Entry 3NJR (X-ray diffraction, 2.70 A resolution); this record covers chains A and B.

Chain A (and B):
Molecule: Precorrin-6y methylase
From: Rhodobacter capsulatus
Notes: EC 2.1.1.132; fragment: C-terminal domain, residues 214-396; chain B of this document is another copy of the same molecule, construct and numbering; everything in this record applies to it too
Reference sequence: O68099 (O68099_RHOCA); residues 1-183 here correspond to UniProt positions 214-396 (UniProt number = residue number + 213)
Amino-acid sequence (204 residues; row label = number of the first residue in the row; numbers below 1 keep their minus sign (Met-20 is residue -20)):
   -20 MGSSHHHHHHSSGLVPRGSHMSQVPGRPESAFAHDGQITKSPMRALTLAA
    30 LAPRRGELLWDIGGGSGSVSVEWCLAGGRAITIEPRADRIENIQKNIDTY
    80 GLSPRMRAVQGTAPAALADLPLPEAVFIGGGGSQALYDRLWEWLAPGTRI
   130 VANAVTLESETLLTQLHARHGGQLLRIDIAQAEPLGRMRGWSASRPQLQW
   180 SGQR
Disordered / not traced: -20 to -1
Construct notes: expression tag (-20 to 0)
Residues lining bound ligands: S-adenosylhomocysteine (SAH): Gln16, Ile17, Thr18, Ile41, Gly42, Gly43, Gly44, Ser45, Gly46, Ser47, Val48, Ile62, Glu63, Pro64, Arg65, Arg68, Gly90, Thr91, Ala92, Phe106, Gly108, Gly109, Gly110
Reported in the primary citation:
  - binding site for S-adenosylhomocysteine: Gly44, Glu63

Chain A / chain B interface:
Pairs across the interface (66; chain A residue first):
  Met0(A) with Arg33(B)
  Ser1(A) with Ala31(B); Pro32(B); Arg33(B)
  Gln2(A) with Pro32(B), hydrogen bond (backbone-backbone); Arg33(B); Arg34(B); Ala55(B)
  Val3(A) with Pro4(B); Leu27(B); Pro32(B); Ala55(B), hydrophobic
  Pro4(A) with Val3(B), hydrophobic; Ala28(B)
  Pro21(A) with Leu25(B)
  Ala24(A) with Ala24(B); Ala28(B), hydrophobic
  Leu25(A) with Pro21(B), hydrophobic
  Leu27(A) with Val3(B)
  Ala28(A) with Pro4(B); Gly5(B); Ala24(B), hydrophobic
  Ala31(A) with Ser1(B)
  Pro32(A) with Ser1(B); Gln2(B), hydrogen bond (backbone-backbone); Val3(B)
  Arg33(A) with Met0(B)
  Arg34(A) with Gln2(B)
  Ala55(A) with Gln2(B); Val3(B), hydrophobic
  Thr143(A) with Arg168(B), hydrogen bond (backbone-side chain)
  His146(A) with Ala161(B); Arg168(B), hydrogen bond
  Ala147(A) with Arg168(B)
  Gln152(A) with Gln160(B)
  Leu153(A) with Ala159(B); Gln160(B); Ala161(B), hydrogen bond (backbone-backbone); Trp170(B)
  Leu154(A) with Ala159(B); Gln160(B)
  Arg155(A) with Asp157(B); Ile158(B); Ala159(B), hydrogen bond (backbone-backbone); Trp170(B)
  Ile156(A) with Asp157(B)
  Asp157(A) with Arg155(B), salt bridge; Ile156(B); Asp157(B), hydrogen bond (backbone-backbone)
  Ile158(A) with Arg155(B); Ile156(B), hydrophobic
  Ala159(A) with Leu154(B); Arg155(B), hydrogen bond (backbone-backbone)
  Gln160(A) with Gln152(B); Leu153(B); Leu154(B)
  Ala161(A) with His146(B); Leu153(B), hydrogen bond (backbone-backbone)
  Arg168(A) with Thr143(B), hydrogen bond (side chain-backbone); His146(B), hydrogen bond; Ala147(B)
  Trp170(A) with Leu153(B); Arg155(B); Leu177(B), hydrophobic
  Ser173(A) with Arg155(B)
  Leu177(A) with Trp170(B), hydrophobic
Other interface residues (no listed pair), chain A (33 interface residues in all): Gly5
Other interface residues (no listed pair), chain B (33 interface residues in all): Ser173

In short:
Chain A and chain B each contribute 33 residues to their interface, with 11 hydrogen bonds and 1 salt bridge.
Polar contacts include Asp157(A)-Arg155(B), Thr143(A)-Arg168(B) and His146(A)-Arg168(B). Chain A binds
S-adenosylhomocysteine. The paper reports a binding site for S-adenosylhomocysteine at Gly44(A) and Glu63(A).
Both chains are Precorrin-6y methylase (Rhodobacter capsulatus). Entry 3NJR (Crystal structure of C-terminal
domain of precorrin-6Y C5,15-methyltransferase from Rhodobacter capsulatus) was determined by X-ray
diffraction, deposited together with 4FDV and 4AU1.
